PDB entry 8ZM3 | electron microscopy, 3.10 A resolution | chains A and B of the 11 polymer chains in the assembly

[Chain A]
Molecule: 61-nt RNA strand
Organism: Candidatus Cloacimonetes bacterium ADurb.Bin088
Sequence (61 nucleotides; numbered -7 to 53; the number before each row is that of its first residue; numbers below 1 keep their minus sign (G-7 is residue -7)):
    -7 GUGAACCGGA UUGCCGUCAG GAAAUUAGGU GCGCUUAGCA GUAUUCCCCA CGCAUGUGGG
    53 G
Disordered / not traced: 46, 53

[Chain B]
Molecule: CRISPR system Cascade subunit CasD
Organism: Candidatus Cloacimonetes bacterium ADurb.Bin088
UniProtKB: A0A1V6F8C5 (A0A1V6F8C5_9BACT); numbering as in UniProt (aligned over 1-388)
Sequence (388 residues; row label = number of the first residue in the row):
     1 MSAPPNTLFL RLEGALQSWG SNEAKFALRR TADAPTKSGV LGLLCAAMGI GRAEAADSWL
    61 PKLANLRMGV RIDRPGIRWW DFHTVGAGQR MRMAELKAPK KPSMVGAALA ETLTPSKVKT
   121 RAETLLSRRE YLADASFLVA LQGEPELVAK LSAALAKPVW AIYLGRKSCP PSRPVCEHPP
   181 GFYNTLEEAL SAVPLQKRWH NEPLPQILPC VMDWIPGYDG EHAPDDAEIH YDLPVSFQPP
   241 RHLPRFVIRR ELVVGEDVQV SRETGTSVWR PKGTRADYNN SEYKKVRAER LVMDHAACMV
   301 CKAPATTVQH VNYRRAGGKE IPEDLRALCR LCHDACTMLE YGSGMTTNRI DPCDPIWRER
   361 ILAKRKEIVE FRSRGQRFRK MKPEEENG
Disordered / not traced: 1-3, 382-388
Ligand contacts: Mg2+ (MG): Cys298, Cys301, Cys329, Cys332, Arg365
What the authors report for this chain:
  - catalytic residues: Asp324 (by similarity / conservation)
  - mutagenesis - C298A/C301A/C329A/C332A, H310A, D324A: abolished catalytic activity
  - mutagenesis - H333A: unchanged catalytic activity
  - mutagenesis - E289A: abolished binding to target DNA
  - mutagenesis - R275A/D277A/Y278A, M338A/V369A/F371A: decreased catalytic activity

[Interface between chain A and chain B]
Residue-residue contacts (48; chain A residue first):
  G-7(A) - Gly42(B)  sugar contact
  G-7(A) - Cys45(B)  sugar contact
  G-7(A) - Ala46(B)  sugar contact
  G-7(A) - Ile50(B)  base contact
  G-7(A) - Arg52(B)  phosphate contact
  G-7(A) - Trp160(B)  stacking on the base
  G-7(A) - Tyr163(B)  sugar contact
  G-7(A) - Phe237(B)  sugar contact
  U-6(A) - Ser38(B)  sugar contact
  U-6(A) - Gly39(B)  base contact
  U-6(A) - Gly42(B)  sugar contact
  U-6(A) - Leu43(B)  base contact
  U-6(A) - Arg52(B)  salt bridge to the phosphate
  U-6(A) - Tyr163(B)  hydrogen bond to the base
  U-6(A) - Gly165(B)  base contact
  U-6(A) - Phe237(B)  sugar contact
  G-5(A) - Gly20(B)  sugar contact
  G-5(A) - Ser21(B)  hydrogen bond to the sugar
  G-5(A) - Ala24(B)  base contact
  G-5(A) - Arg29(B)  hydrogen bond to the phosphate
  G-5(A) - Ser38(B)  hydrogen bond to the phosphate
  G-5(A) - Tyr231(B)  hydrogen bond to the base
  G-5(A) - Phe237(B)  phosphate contact
  G-5(A) - His242(B)  salt bridge to the phosphate
  A-4(A) - Arg29(B)  salt bridge to the phosphate
  A-4(A) - Tyr163(B)  hydrogen bond to the sugar
  A-4(A) - Gly165(B)  sugar contact
  A-4(A) - Arg166(B)  salt bridge to the phosphate
  A-4(A) - Phe237(B)  base contact
  A-4(A) - Pro240(B)  base contact
  A-3(A) - Arg52(B)  sugar contact
  A-3(A) - Tyr163(B)  sugar contact
  A-3(A) - Arg166(B)  phosphate contact
  A-3(A) - Lys167(B)  hydrogen bond to the phosphate
  C-2(A) - Lys167(B)  phosphate contact
  C-1(A) - His83(B)  hydrogen bond to the sugar
  C-1(A) - Thr84(B)  phosphate contact
  C-1(A) - Val85(B)  base contact
  C-1(A) - Arg129(B)  hydrogen bond to the base
  G0(A) - Thr84(B)  hydrogen bond to the phosphate
  G0(A) - Val85(B)  phosphate contact
  G0(A) - Gly86(B)  hydrogen bond to the phosphate
  G0(A) - Ala87(B)  base contact
  G1(A) - Phe82(B)  phosphate contact
  G1(A) - His83(B)  phosphate contact
  G1(A) - Thr84(B)  hydrogen bond to the phosphate
  G1(A) - Thr124(B)  base contact
  G1(A) - Leu126(B)  base contact
Other interface residues (no listed pair), chain B (37 interface residues in all): Ser18, Trp19, Asn22, Lys25, Gln89, Ile162, Asp232

[In short]
Chain A and chain B form an interface of 9 and 37 residues respectively, with 12 hydrogen bonds, 4 salt
bridges and 1 aromatic stacking contact. Among the polar pairs are U-6(A)-Tyr163(B), G-5(A)-Tyr231(B) and
C-1(A)-Arg129(B). The paper reports the catalytic residue Asp324(B); C298A/C301A/C329A/C332A, H310A and D324A
of chain B abolish catalytic activity; 7 substitutions were tested in all.
Here chain A is a 61-nt RNA strand and chain B is CRISPR system Cascade subunit CasD, both from Candidatus
Cloacimonetes bacterium ADurb.Bin088. Entry 8ZM3 (Cryo-EM strcuture of Cas5-HNH Cascade,apo-Conf2) was
determined by electron microscopy, deposited together with 8ZOL, 8ZP9, 9JXS and 8ZP7.
